Entry 9JPX (electron microscopy, 2.95 A resolution); this record covers chains A and C of the 8 polymer chains in the assembly.

[Chain A (and C)]
Molecule: V(D)J recombination-activating protein 1
Organism: Mus musculus
Notes: EC 3.1.-.-, 2.3.2.27; chain C of this document is another copy of the same molecule, construct and numbering; everything in this record applies to it too
Reference sequence: P15919 (RAG1_MOUSE); numbering as in UniProt (aligned over 1-1040)
Amino-acid sequence (1040 residues; each row starts with the number of its first residue):
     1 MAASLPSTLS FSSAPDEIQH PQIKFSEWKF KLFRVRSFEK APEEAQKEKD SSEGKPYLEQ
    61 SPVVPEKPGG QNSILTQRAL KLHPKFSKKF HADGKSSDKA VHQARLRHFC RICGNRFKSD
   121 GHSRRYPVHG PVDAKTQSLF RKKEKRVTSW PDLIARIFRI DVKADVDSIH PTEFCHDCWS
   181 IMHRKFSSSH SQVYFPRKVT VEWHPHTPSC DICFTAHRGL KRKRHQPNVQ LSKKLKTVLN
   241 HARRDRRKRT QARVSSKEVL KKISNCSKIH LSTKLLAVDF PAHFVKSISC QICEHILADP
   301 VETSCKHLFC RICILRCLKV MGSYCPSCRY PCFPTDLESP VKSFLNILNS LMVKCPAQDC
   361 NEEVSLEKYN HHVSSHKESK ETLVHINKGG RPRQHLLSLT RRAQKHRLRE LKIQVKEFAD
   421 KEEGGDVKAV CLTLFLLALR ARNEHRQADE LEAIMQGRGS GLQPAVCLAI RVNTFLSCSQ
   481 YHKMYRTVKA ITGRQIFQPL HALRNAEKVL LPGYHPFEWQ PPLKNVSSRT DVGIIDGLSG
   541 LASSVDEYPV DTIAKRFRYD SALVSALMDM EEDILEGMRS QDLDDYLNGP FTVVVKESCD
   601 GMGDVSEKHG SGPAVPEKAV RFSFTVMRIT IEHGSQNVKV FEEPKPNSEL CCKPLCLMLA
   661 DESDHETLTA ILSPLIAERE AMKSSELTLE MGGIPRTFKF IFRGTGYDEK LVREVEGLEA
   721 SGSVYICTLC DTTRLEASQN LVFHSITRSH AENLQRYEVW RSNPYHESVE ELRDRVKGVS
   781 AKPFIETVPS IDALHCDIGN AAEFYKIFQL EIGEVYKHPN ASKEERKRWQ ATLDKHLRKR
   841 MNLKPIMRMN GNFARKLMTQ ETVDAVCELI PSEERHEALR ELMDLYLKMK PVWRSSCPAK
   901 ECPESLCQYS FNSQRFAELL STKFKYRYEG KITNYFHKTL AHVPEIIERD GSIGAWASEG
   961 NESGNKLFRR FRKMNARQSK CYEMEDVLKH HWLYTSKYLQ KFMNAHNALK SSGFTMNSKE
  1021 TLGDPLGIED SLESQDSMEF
Disordered / not traced: 1-460, 1009-1040 (chain C: 1-460, 1008-1040)
UniProt features mapped onto this chain:
  - zinc finger: Cys-290 to Arg-329 (RING-type), Leu-351 to Lys-380 (RAG1-type)
  - DNA-binding region: Gly-389 to Gln-456 (NBD)
  - binding site (Zn(2+)): Cys-266, His-270, Cys-290, Cys-293, His-295, Cys-305, His-307, Cys-310, Cys-313, Cys-325, Cys-328, Cys-355, Cys-360, His-372, His-376
  - binding site (a divalent metal cation): Asp-600, Asp-708, Glu-962
  - site: Trp-893 (Essential for DNA hairpin formation, participates in base-stacking interactions near the cleavage site)
  - cross-link: Lys-233 (Glycyl lysine isopeptide (Lys-Gly) (interchain with G-Cter in ubiquitin))

[Interface between chain A and chain C]
Contacting residue pairs - 52 pairs, chain A then chain C:
  Gly-461(A) / Thr-492(C)
  Leu-462(A) / Ile-491(C)  hydrophobic
  Val-466(A) / Ile-491(C)  hydrophobic
  Ile-470(A) / Met-484(C)  hydrophobic
  Ile-470(A) / Thr-487(C)
  Ile-470(A) / Val-488(C)  hydrophobic
  Asn-473(A) / Gln-480(C)
  Asn-473(A) / Lys-483(C)  hydrogen bond
  Thr-474(A) / Leu-476(C)
  Thr-474(A) / Gln-480(C)
  Phe-475(A) / Gln-480(C)
  Leu-476(A) / Thr-474(C)
  Leu-476(A) / Met-484(C)  hydrophobic
  Gln-480(A) / Asn-473(C)  hydrogen bond (side chain-backbone)
  Gln-480(A) / Thr-474(C)
  Gln-480(A) / Phe-475(C)
  Lys-483(A) / Asn-473(C)  hydrogen bond (side chain-backbone)
  Met-484(A) / Ile-470(C)  hydrophobic
  Met-484(A) / Met-484(C)  hydrophobic
  Arg-486(A) / His-1006(C)  hydrogen bond
  Thr-487(A) / Phe-1002(C)
  Thr-487(A) / Met-1003(C)  hydrogen bond (side chain-backbone)
  Val-488(A) / Ile-470(C)  hydrophobic
  Ala-490(A) / His-1006(C)
  Ile-491(A) / Val-466(C)  hydrophobic
  Thr-492(A) / Leu-462(C)
  Arg-494(A) / Arg-494(C)
  Ile-496(A) / Ile-496(C)  hydrophobic
  Phe-497(A) / Phe-497(C)  hydrophobic
  Glu-607(A) / Arg-838(C)  salt bridge
  Glu-607(A) / Lys-844(C)  hydrogen bond (backbone-side chain)
  His-609(A) / Asn-842(C)
  His-609(A) / Leu-843(C)
  His-609(A) / Lys-844(C)
  Gly-610(A) / Asn-842(C)  hydrogen bond (backbone-backbone)
  Ser-611(A) / Asn-842(C)
  Ala-614(A) / Arg-838(C)
  Arg-838(A) / Glu-607(C)  salt bridge
  Arg-838(A) / Ala-614(C)
  Asn-842(A) / His-609(C)
  Asn-842(A) / Gly-610(C)  hydrogen bond (backbone-backbone)
  Asn-842(A) / Ser-611(C)  hydrogen bond (side chain-backbone)
  Leu-843(A) / His-609(C)
  Lys-844(A) / Glu-607(C)  hydrogen bond (side chain-backbone)
  Lys-844(A) / His-609(C)
  Arg-970(A) / Met-974(C)
  Met-974(A) / Arg-970(C)
  Phe-1002(A) / Thr-487(C)
  Met-1003(A) / Thr-487(C)
  Ala-1005(A) / Ala-490(C)
  His-1006(A) / Arg-486(C)  hydrogen bond
  His-1006(A) / Ala-490(C)
Other interface residues (no listed pair), chain A (39 interface residues in all): Lys-608, Pro-613, Ile-846, Lys-980
Other interface residues (no listed pair), chain C (38 interface residues in all): Ser-606, Ile-846, Phe-853, Lys-856, Ala-1005

[In short]
39 residues of chain A face 38 of chain C across their interface; the contacts include 11 hydrogen bonds and 2
salt bridges. Polar contacts include Glu-607(A)/Arg-838(C), Asn-473(A)/Lys-483(C) and Gln-480(A)/Asn-473(C).
Chain A and chain C are both V(D)J recombination-activating protein 1 (Mus musculus); the structure, CryoEM
structure of mouse RAG SEC-0, was determined by electron microscopy (same publication as 9JPU, 9JQN, 9JTS and
9JTU).
